Entry 4UFE (X-ray diffraction, 1.59 A resolution); this record covers chains H and L of the 3 polymer chains in the assembly.

# Chain H
Molecule: Thrombin heavy chain
Source organism: Homo sapiens
Notes: EC 3.4.21.5
Reference sequence: P00734 (THRB_HUMAN); the construct lacks a stretch of the UniProt sequence and is renumbered around it, so the offset changes along the chain: 16-36 = UniProt 364-384; 37-60 = UniProt 386-409; 61-77 = UniProt 419-435; 78-97 = UniProt 437-456; 7 more segments
Amino-acid sequence (258 residues; row label = number of the first residue in the row; note: 1 number in that range is skipped by the numbering (no residue carries it; nothing is unmodelled there); a row labelled like 60A-60I holds insertion residues (60A, then the next letters in order)):
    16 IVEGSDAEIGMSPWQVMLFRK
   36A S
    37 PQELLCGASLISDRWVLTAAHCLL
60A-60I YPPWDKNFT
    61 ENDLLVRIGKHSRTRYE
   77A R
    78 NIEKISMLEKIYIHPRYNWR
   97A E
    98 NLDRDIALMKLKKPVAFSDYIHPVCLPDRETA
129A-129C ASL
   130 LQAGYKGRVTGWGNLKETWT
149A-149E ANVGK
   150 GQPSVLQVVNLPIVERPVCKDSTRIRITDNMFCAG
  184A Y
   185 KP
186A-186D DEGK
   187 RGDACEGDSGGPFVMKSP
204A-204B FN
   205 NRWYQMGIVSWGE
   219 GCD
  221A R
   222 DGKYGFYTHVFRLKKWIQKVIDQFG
Disordered / not traced: 148-149, 149A-149E
Disulfides: Cys-42/Cys-58, Cys-168/Cys-182, Cys-191/Cys-220
Glycans and other covalent adducts: N-acetylglucosamine (NAG) linked to Asn-60G
Bound ions: Na+ site 1: Lys-169, Thr-172, Phe-204A; Na+ site 2: Arg-221A, Lys-224
Small-molecule neighbours: 3ZD ((2R)-N-[(2S)-1-[(4-carbamimidoylphenyl)methylamino]-1-oxidanylidene-propan-2-yl]-3-phenyl-2-[(phenylmethyl)sulfonylamino]propanamide): His-57, Tyr-60A, Trp-60D, Glu-97A, Asn-98, Leu-99, Glu-146, Ile-174, Asp-189, Ala-190, Cys-191, Glu-192, Ser-195, Val-213, Ser-214, Trp-215, Gly-216, Glu-217, Gly-219, Cys-220, Gly-226
UniProt features mapped onto this chain:
  - region: Ala-183 to Val-200 (High affinity receptor-binding region which is also known as the TP508 peptide)
  - active site (Charge relay system): His-57, Asp-102, Ser-195
  - glycosylation: Asn-60G (N-linked (GlcNAc...) (complex) asparagine)

# Chain L
Molecule: Thrombin light chain
Source organism: Homo sapiens
Notes: EC 3.4.21.5
Reference sequence: P00734 (THRB_HUMAN); residues 1-14 here correspond to UniProt positions 336-349 (UniProt number = residue number + 335)
Amino-acid sequence (29 residues; row label = number of the first residue in the row; a row labelled like 14A-14K holds insertion residues (14A, then the next letters in order)):
    1C E
    1B A
    1A D
     1 CGLRPLFEKKSLED
14A-14K KTERELLESYI
    15 D
Disordered / not traced: 15

# Interface between chain H and chain L
Pairs across the interface (58; chain H residue first):
  Glu-23(H) with Phe-7(L); Asp-14(L); Lys-14A(L), hydrogen bond (side chain-backbone)
  Ile-24(H) with Leu-6(L); Phe-7(L)
  Gly-25(H) with Arg-4(L); Phe-7(L)
  Met-26(H) with Arg-4(L), hydrogen bond (backbone-side chain); Phe-7(L), hydrophobic; Asp-14(L)
  Pro-28(H) with Arg-4(L)
  Trp-29(H) with Gly-2(L); Arg-4(L)
  Ser-115(H) with Pro-5(L)
  Asp-116(H) with Pro-5(L); Leu-6(L)
  His-119(H) with Asp-1A(L), salt bridge; Leu-3(L), hydrogen bond (side chain-backbone)
  Pro-120(H) with Cys-1(L); Gly-2(L), hydrogen bond (backbone-backbone)
  Val-121(H) with Cys-1(L)
  Cys-122(H) with Cys-1(L), disulfide; Gly-2(L)
  Gly-133(H) with Ser-14I(L)
  Tyr-134(H) with Ser-14I(L); Tyr-14J(L), hydrophobic; Ile-14K(L), hydrogen bond (side chain-backbone)
  Lys-135(H) with Glu-14E(L), salt bridge; Leu-14F(L); Ser-14I(L), hydrogen bond (backbone-side chain); Tyr-14J(L), hydrogen bond (backbone-side chain)
  Gly-136(H) with Leu-14F(L)
  Arg-137(H) with Arg-4(L); Asp-14(L), salt bridge; Thr-14B(L), hydrogen bond; Glu-14C(L)
  Asn-159(H) with Thr-14B(L), hydrogen bond; Glu-14E(L), hydrogen bond; Leu-14F(L)
  Tyr-184A(H) with Glu-14E(L), hydrogen bond
  Met-201(H) with Tyr-14J(L)
  Lys-202(H) with Glu-8(L), salt bridge; Glu-14C(L), salt bridge; Tyr-14J(L), hydrogen bond (backbone-side chain)
  Pro-204(H) with Leu-14G(L), hydrophobic; Tyr-14J(L)
  Asn-205(H) with Leu-3(L); Glu-8(L)
  Arg-206(H) with Cys-1(L), hydrogen bond (side chain-backbone); Asp-1A(L); Ala-1B(L), hydrogen bond (side chain-backbone); Gly-2(L); Leu-3(L)
  Trp-207(H) with Gly-2(L), hydrogen bond (backbone-backbone); Arg-4(L); Glu-8(L), hydrogen bond; Asp-14(L); Leu-14F(L), hydrophobic
Other interface residues (no listed pair), chain H (27 interface residues in all): Tyr-117, Lys-186D
Inter-chain disulfides: Cys-122(H)/Cys-1(L)

# Summary
27 residues of chain H and 20 residues of chain L are in contact; the contacts include 1 disulfide bond, 16
hydrogen bonds and 5 salt bridges. Polar pairs include His-119(H)/Asp-1A(L), Lys-135(H)/Glu-14E(L) and
Arg-137(H)/Asp-14(L). Chain H binds compound 3ZD. N-acetylglucosamine is covalently linked to Asn-60G(H).
Chain H is Thrombin heavy chain and chain L is Thrombin light chain, both from Homo sapiens; the structure,
Thrombin in complex with (2R)-2-(benzylsulfonylamino)-N-(2-((4-
carbamimidoylphenyl)methylamino)-2-oxo-butyl)-3-phenyl-propanamide, was determined by X-ray diffraction
together with 4UFD, 4UFF and 4UFG from the same study.
